Entry 6JXR (electron microscopy, 3.70 A resolution); this record covers chains a and b of the 8 polymer chains in the assembly.

Chain a (and b):
Name: T-cell surface glycoprotein CD3 zeta chain
Source organism: Homo sapiens
Notes: chain b of this document is another copy of the same molecule, construct and numbering; everything in this record applies to it too
UniProtKB: P20963 (CD3Z_HUMAN); residues 1-164 here = UniProt positions 1-164
Sequence (164 residues; numbered 1 to 164; the number before each row is that of its first residue):
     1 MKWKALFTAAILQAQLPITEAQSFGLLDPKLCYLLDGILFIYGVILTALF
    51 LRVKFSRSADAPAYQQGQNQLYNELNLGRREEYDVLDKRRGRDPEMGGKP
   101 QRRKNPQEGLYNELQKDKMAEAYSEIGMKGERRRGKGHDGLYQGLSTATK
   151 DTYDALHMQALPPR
Disordered / not traced: 1-21, 58-164 (chain b: 1-23, 56-164)
Swiss-Prot annotation at these positions:
  - modified residue: Ser58 (Phosphoserine), Tyr64 (Phosphotyrosine), Tyr72 (Phosphotyrosine), Tyr83 (Phosphotyrosine), Tyr111 (Phosphotyrosine), Tyr123 (Phosphotyrosine), Tyr142 (Phosphotyrosine), Tyr153 (Phosphotyrosine)
  - mutagenesis: Asp36 (D36E/L/V: Decreases cell surface expression of IgG Fc receptor complex)

How chain a and chain b interact:
Pairs across the interface (19):
  Pro29(a) - Phe24(b)  hydrophobic
  Pro29(a) - Asp28(b)
  Cys32(a) - Cys32(b)  disulfide
  Tyr33(a) - Leu31(b)
  Tyr33(a) - Cys32(b)  hydrophobic
  Asp36(a) - Cys32(b)
  Asp36(a) - Leu35(b)
  Asp36(a) - Asp36(b)
  Asp36(a) - Leu39(b)
  Leu39(a) - Asp36(b)
  Leu39(a) - Leu39(b)  hydrophobic
  Phe40(a) - Leu39(b)
  Gly43(a) - Leu46(b)
  Leu46(a) - Leu46(b)  hydrophobic
  Leu46(a) - Phe50(b)  hydrophobic
  Thr47(a) - Leu46(b)
  Phe50(a) - Leu49(b)  hydrophobic
  Phe50(a) - Val53(b)  hydrophobic
  Val53(a) - Val53(b)  hydrophobic
Inter-chain disulfides: Cys32(a)-Cys32(b)

In short:
The chain a/chain b interface involves 11 residues from each chain, with 1 disulfide bond. Curated annotation
(UniProt) lists one mutagenesis site on chain a.
Chain a and chain b are both T-cell surface glycoprotein CD3 zeta chain (Homo sapiens); the structure,
Structure of human T cell receptor-CD3 complex, was determined by electron microscopy.
